PDB entry 3LNK | X-ray diffraction, 1.80 A resolution | chain A

[Chain A]
Molecule: Beta-secretase 1
Organism: Homo sapiens
Notes: EC 3.4.23.46; fragment: to 447
UniProtKB: P56817 (BACE1_HUMAN); residue numbers follow UniProt; this construct covers 53-447
Amino-acid sequence (395 residues; numbered 53 to 447; the number before each row is that of its first residue):
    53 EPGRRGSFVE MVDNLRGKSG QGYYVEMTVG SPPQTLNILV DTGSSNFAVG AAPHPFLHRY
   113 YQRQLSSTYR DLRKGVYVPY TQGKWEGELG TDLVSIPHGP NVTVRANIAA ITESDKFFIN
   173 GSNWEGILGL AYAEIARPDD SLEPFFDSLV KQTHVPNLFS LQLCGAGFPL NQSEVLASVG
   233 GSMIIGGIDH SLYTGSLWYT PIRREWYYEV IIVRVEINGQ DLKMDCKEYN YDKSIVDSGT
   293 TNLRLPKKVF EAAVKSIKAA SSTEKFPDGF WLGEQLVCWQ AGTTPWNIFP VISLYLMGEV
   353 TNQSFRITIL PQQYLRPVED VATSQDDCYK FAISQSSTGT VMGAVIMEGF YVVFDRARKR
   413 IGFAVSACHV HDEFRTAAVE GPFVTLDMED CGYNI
Not modelled in the structure: 53-56, 373-375, 447
Swiss-Prot annotation at these positions:
  - active site: Asp-93, Asp-289
  - modified residue (N6-acetyllysine): Lys-126, Lys-275, Lys-279, Lys-285, Lys-299, Lys-300, Lys-307
  - glycosylation (N-linked (GlcNAc...) asparagine): Asn-153, Asn-172, Asn-223, Asn-354
  - mutagenesis: Asp-93 (D93N: Decreases beta-cleaved soluble APP production), Asp-284 (D284N: Almost abolishes beta-cleaved soluble APP production)
Disulfide bonds: Cys-216/Cys-420, Cys-278/Cys-443, Cys-330/Cys-380
Small-molecule neighbours: 74A (N'-{(1S,2S)-1-(3,5-difluorobenzyl)-2-hydroxy-2-[(2R)-4-(phenylcarbonyl)piperazin-2-yl]ethyl}-5-methyl-N,N-dipropylbenzene-1,3-dicarboxamide): Ser-71, Gly-72, Gln-73, Gly-74, Leu-91, Asp-93, Gly-95, Ser-96, Tyr-132, Thr-133, Gly-135, Lys-168, Phe-169, Ile-171, Trp-176, Ile-179, Tyr-259, Ile-287, Asp-289, Gly-291, Thr-292, Thr-293, Arg-296, Thr-390

[Summary]
Chain A binds compound 74A. UniProt lists active-site residues Asp-93 and Asp-289 and 2 mutagenesis sites.
Chain A is Beta-secretase 1 (Homo sapiens); the structure, Structure of BACE bound to SCH743813, was
determined by X-ray diffraction together with 3LPI, 3LPJ and 3LPK from the same study.
